Entry 8V43 (electron microscopy, 6.10 A resolution (low resolution: residue-level contacts below are approximate; hydrogen-bond / salt-bridge calls are withheld)); this record covers chains C and S of the 42 polymer chains in the assembly.

Chain C (and S):
Protein: Sheath (CD1363)
Organism: Clostridioides difficile
Notes: chain S of this document is another copy of the same molecule, construct and numbering; everything in this record applies to it too
Reference sequence: A0A9Q7ZU73 (A0A9Q7ZU73_CLODI); numbering as in UniProt (aligned over 1-354)
Sequence (354 residues; row label = number of the first residue in the row):
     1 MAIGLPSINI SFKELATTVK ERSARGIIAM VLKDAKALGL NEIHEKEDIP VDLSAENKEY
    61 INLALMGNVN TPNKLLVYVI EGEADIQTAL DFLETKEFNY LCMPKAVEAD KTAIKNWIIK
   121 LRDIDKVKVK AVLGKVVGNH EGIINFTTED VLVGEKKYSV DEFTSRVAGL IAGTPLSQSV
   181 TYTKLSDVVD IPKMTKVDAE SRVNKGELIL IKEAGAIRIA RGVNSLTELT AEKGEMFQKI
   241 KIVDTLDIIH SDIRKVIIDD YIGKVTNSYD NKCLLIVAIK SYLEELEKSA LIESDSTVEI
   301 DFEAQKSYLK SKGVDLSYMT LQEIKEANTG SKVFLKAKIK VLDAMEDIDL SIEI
Not modelled in the structure: 1-2

Chain C / chain S interface:
Pairs across the interface (31):
  Y182(C) - L5(S)
  Y182(C) - S7(S)
  E200(C) - G4(S)
  V203(C) - I3(S)
  V203(C) - G4(S)
  V203(C) - L5(S)
  N204(C) - I3(S)
  N204(C) - G4(S)
  I211(C) - L5(S)
  A220(C) - L5(S)
  R221(C) - L5(S)
  R221(C) - P6(S)
  E235(C) - I3(S)
  E346(C) - P6(S)
  D347(C) - P6(S)
  D347(C) - S7(S)
  D347(C) - I8(S)
  I348(C) - I8(S)
  I348(C) - N9(S)
  I348(C) - I10(S)
  D349(C) - I8(S)
  L350(C) - I10(S)
  L350(C) - S11(S)
  S351(C) - S11(S)
  I352(C) - S11(S)
  I352(C) - F12(S)
  I352(C) - K13(S)
  E353(C) - K13(S)
  E353(C) - L15(S)
  I354(C) - E14(S)
  I354(C) - L15(S)

Overview:
Chain C and chain S form an interface of 17 and 13 residues respectively.
Chain C and chain S are both Sheath (CD1363) (Clostridioides difficile); the structure, CryoEM Structure of
Diffocin - postcontracted - Baseplate - final state, was determined by electron microscopy together with 8V3T,
8V3W, 8V3X, 8V3Z, 8V40 and 8V41 from the same study.
